Entry 7USX (electron microscopy, 3.09 A resolution); this record covers chains A and B of the 6 polymer chains in the assembly.

== Chain A (and B) ==
Protein: Transmembrane channel-like protein 1
From: Caenorhabditis elegans
Notes: chain B of this document is another copy of the same molecule, construct and numbering; everything in this record applies to it too
UniProtKB: D3KZG3 (TMC1_CAEEL); numbering as in UniProt (aligned over 1-1285)
Amino-acid sequence (1285 residues; row label = number of the first residue in the row):
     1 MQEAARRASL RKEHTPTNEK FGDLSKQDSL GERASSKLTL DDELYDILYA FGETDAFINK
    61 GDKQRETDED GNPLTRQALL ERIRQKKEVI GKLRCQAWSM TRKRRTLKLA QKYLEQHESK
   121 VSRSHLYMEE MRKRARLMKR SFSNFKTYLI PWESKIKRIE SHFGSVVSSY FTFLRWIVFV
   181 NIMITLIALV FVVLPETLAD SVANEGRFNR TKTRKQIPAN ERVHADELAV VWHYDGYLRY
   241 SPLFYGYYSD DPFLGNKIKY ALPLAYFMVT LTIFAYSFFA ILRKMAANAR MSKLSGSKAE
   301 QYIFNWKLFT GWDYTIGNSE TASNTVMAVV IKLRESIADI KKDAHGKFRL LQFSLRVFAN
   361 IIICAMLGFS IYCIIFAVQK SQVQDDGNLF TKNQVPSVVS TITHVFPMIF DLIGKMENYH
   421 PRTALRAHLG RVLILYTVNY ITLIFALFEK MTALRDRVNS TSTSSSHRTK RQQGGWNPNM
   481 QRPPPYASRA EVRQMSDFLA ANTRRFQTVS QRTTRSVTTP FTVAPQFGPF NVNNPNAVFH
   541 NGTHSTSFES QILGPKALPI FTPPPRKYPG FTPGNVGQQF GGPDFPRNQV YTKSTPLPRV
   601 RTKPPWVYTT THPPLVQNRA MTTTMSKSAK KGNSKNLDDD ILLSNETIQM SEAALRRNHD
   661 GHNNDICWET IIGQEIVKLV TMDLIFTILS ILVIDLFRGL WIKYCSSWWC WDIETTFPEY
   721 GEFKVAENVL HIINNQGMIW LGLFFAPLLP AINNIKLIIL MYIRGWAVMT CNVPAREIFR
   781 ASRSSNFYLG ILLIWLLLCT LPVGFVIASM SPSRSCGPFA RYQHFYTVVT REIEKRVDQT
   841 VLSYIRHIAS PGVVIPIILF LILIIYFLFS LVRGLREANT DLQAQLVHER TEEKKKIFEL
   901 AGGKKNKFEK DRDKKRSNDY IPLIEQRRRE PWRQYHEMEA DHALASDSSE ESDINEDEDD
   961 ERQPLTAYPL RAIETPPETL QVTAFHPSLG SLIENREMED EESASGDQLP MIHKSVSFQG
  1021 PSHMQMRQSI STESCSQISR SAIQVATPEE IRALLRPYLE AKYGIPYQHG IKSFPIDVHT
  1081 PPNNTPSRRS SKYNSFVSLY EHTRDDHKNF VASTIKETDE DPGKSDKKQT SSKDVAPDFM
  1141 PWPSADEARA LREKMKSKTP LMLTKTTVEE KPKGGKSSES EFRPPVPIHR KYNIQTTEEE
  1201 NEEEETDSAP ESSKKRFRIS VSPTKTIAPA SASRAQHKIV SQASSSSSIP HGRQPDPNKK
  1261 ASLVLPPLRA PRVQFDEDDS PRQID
Not modelled in the structure: 1-74, 460-663, 884-1285
Cystine bridges: Cys667-Cys816
Glycans and other covalent adducts: N-acetylglucosamine (NAG) linked to Asn209
Ion coordination: Ca2+ near Asp695 (its only coordinating residue here)
Small-molecule neighbours:
  - 1,2-Distearoyl-sn-glycerophosphoethanolamine (3PE): Lys155, Leu684, Ile685, Ile688, Leu692, Ile759, Tyr762, Ile763, Trp766
  - hexadecane (R16), molecule 1: Leu189, Val193, Thr197, Pro242, Tyr247, Leu748, Ala751, Ile752, Ile755
  - hexadecane (R16), molecule 2: Met285, Leu433, Ser782, Ser784, Asn786, Phe787, Gly790, Ile791, Ile794
  - hexadecane (R16), molecule 3: Ile371, Tyr372, Ile434, Val438
  - hexadecane (R16), molecule 4: Val693, Ile694, Phe697, Arg698, Trp701, Cys705, Phe717
Swiss-Prot annotation at these positions:
  - region (Required for interaction with tmie): Leu696 to Tyr720, Trp766 to Val773
  - site (Required for interaction with calm-1): Glu160, Asp313, Arg780
  - glycosylation: Asn209 (N-linked (GalNAc...) asparagine)

== How chain A and chain B interact ==
Pairs across the interface - 32 pairs, chain A then chain B:
  Phe278(A) with Phe860(B), hydrophobic
  Leu282(A) with Phe867(B), hydrophobic
  Ala289(A) with Leu871(B), hydrophobic
  Arg290(A) with Ser870(B)
  Leu294(A) with Ala878(B), hydrophobic
  Leu797(A) with Phe860(B), hydrophobic
  Leu801(A) with Gly852(B)
  Gly804(A) with Gly852(B)
  Phe805(A) with His847(B); Ser850(B); Gly852(B); Val853(B), hydrophobic
  Ala808(A) with Ser850(B); Gly852(B)
  His847(A) with Phe805(B)
  Ser850(A) with Ala808(B)
  Gly852(A) with Gly804(B); Phe805(B), hydrogen bond (backbone-backbone); Ala808(B)
  Val853(A) with Leu801(B); Phe805(B), hydrophobic
  Val854(A) with Val854(B), hydrophobic
  Pro856(A) with Leu801(B), hydrophobic
  Ile858(A) with Ile858(B), hydrophobic
  Phe860(A) with Phe278(B), hydrophobic; Leu797(B), hydrophobic
  Leu861(A) with Leu861(B), hydrophobic
  Phe867(A) with Leu282(B), hydrophobic
  Ser870(A) with Arg290(B)
  Ala878(A) with Leu294(B), hydrophobic
  Asn879(A) with Asn879(B)
  Gln883(A) with Gln883(B)
Also at the interface, not in a pair above, chain A (34 interface residues in all): Arg283, Ala286, Leu793, Pro851, Ile857, Leu863, Ile865, Leu871, Gly874, Leu882
Also at the interface, not in a pair above, chain B (34 interface residues in all): Arg283, Ala286, Ala289, Leu793, Pro851, Pro856, Ile857, Leu863, Ile865, Gly874, Leu882

== Summary ==
Chain A and chain B each contribute 34 residues to their interface, with 1 hydrogen bond. Its one hydrogen
bond, Gly852(A)-Phe805(B), is backbone to backbone. Ligands of chain A: 4 copies of hexadecane and
1,2-Distearoyl-sn-glycerophosphoethanolamine. Covalently linked N-acetylglucosamine: at Asn209(A).
Both chains are Transmembrane channel-like protein 1 (Caenorhabditis elegans). Entry 7USX (Structure of
Contracted C. elegans TMC-1 complex) was determined by electron microscopy, deposited together with 7USW and
7USY.
